PDB entry 7U9V | X-ray diffraction, 2.25 A resolution | chains A and L of the 4 polymer chains in the assembly

== Chain A ==
Molecule: Integrin alpha-IIb
From: Homo sapiens
UniProtKB: P08514 (ITA2B_HUMAN); residues 1-454 here correspond to UniProt positions 32-485 (UniProt number = residue number + 31)
Amino-acid sequence (454 residues; numbered 1 to 454; the number before each row is that of its first residue):
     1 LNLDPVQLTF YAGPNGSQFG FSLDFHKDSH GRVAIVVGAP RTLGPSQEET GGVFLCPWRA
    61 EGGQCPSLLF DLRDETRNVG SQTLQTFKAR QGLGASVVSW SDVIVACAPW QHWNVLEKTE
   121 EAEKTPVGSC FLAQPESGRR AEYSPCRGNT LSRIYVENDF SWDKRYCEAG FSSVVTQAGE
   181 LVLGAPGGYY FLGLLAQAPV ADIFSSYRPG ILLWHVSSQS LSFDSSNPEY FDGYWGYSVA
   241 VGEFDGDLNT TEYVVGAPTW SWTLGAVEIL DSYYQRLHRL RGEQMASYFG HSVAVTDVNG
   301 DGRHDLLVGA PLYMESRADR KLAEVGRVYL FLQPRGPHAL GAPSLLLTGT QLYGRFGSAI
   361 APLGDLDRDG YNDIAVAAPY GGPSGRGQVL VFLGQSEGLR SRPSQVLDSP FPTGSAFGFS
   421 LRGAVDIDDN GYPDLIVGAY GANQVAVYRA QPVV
Disulfide bonds: Cys56-Cys65, Cys107-Cys130, Cys146-Cys167
Ion coordination: Ca2+ site 1: Glu243, Asp245, Asp247, Thr250, Glu252; Ca2+ site 2: Asp297, Asn299, Asp301, Arg303, Asp305; Ca2+ site 3: Asp365, Asp367, Asp369, Tyr371, Asp373; Ca2+ site 4: Asp426, Asp428, Asn430, Tyr432, Asp434
Ligand contacts: M6K ((4-{[(5S)-3-(4-carbamimidoylphenyl)-4,5-dihydro-1,2-oxazol-5-yl]methyl}piperazin-1-yl)acetic acid): Asp159, Phe160, Tyr189, Tyr190, Leu192, Asp224, Ser225, Ser226, Phe231
UniProt features mapped onto this chain:
  - binding site (Ca(2+)): Glu243, Asp245, Asp247, Thr250, Glu252, Asp297, Asn299, Asp301, Arg303, Asp305, Asp365, Asp367, Asp369, Tyr371, Asp373, Asp426, Asp428, Asn430, Tyr432, Asp434
  - glycosylation (N-linked (GlcNAc...) asparagine): Asn15, Asn249

== Chain L ==
Molecule: 10E5 light chain
From: Mus musculus
Amino-acid sequence (214 residues; each row starts with the number of its first residue):
     1 DILMTQSPSS MSVSLGDTVS ITCHASQGIS SNIGWLQQKP GKSFMGLIYY GTNLVDGVPS
    61 RFSGSGSGAD YSLTISSLDS EDFADYYCVQ YAQLPYTFGG GTKLEIKRAD AAPTVSIFPP
   121 SSEQLTSGGA SVVCFLNNFY PKDINVKWKI DGSERQNGVL NSWTDQDSKD STYSMSSTLT
   181 LTKDEYERHN SYTCEATHKT STSPIVKSFN RNEC
Disulfide bonds: Cys23-Cys88, Cys134-Cys194

== Chain A / chain L interface ==
Contacting residue pairs (19; chain A residue first):
  Arg77(A) - Asn32(L)  hydrogen bond
  Arg77(A) - Tyr50(L)
  Arg77(A) - Tyr91(L)
  Asn78(A) - Ser30(L)
  Asn78(A) - Asn32(L)  hydrogen bond (backbone-side chain)
  Val79(A) - Asn32(L)
  Val79(A) - Tyr91(L)
  Val79(A) - Ala92(L)
  Gly80(A) - Tyr91(L)  hydrogen bond (backbone-backbone)
  Gly80(A) - Ala92(L)  hydrogen bond (backbone-backbone)
  Gly80(A) - Leu94(L)
  Ser81(A) - Ala92(L)  hydrogen bond (backbone-backbone)
  Ser81(A) - Gln93(L)
  Ser81(A) - Leu94(L)  hydrogen bond (side chain-backbone)
  Arg208(A) - Tyr49(L)
  Arg208(A) - Asn53(L)
  Pro209(A) - Tyr50(L)
  Gly210(A) - Tyr50(L)  hydrogen bond (backbone-side chain)
  Ile211(A) - Tyr50(L)  hydrophobic
Also at the interface, not in a pair above, chain L (10 interface residues in all): Asp56

== Overview ==
9 residues of chain A face 10 of chain L across their interface; the contacts include 7 hydrogen bonds. Among
the polar pairs are Arg77(A)-Asn32(L), Asn78(A)-Asn32(L) and Ser81(A)-Leu94(L). Bound to chain A: compound
M6K. From UniProt: 20 Ca2+-binding residues on chain A.
Here chain A is Integrin alpha-IIb (Homo sapiens) and chain L is 10E5 light chain (Mus musculus). Entry 7U9V
(Integrin alpha IIB beta3 complex with BMS4-1) was determined by X-ray diffraction, deposited together with
7L8P, 7TCT, 7TD8, 7THO, 7TMZ, 7TPD and 15 further entries.
